PDB entry 4FCT | X-ray diffraction, 4.00 A resolution | chain A

# Chain A
Protein: Chaperone protein ClpB
From: Thermus thermophilus
Reference sequence: Q9RA63 (CLPB_THET8); residue numbers follow UniProt; this construct covers 545-852
Chain sequence (308 residues; row label = number of the first residue in the row):
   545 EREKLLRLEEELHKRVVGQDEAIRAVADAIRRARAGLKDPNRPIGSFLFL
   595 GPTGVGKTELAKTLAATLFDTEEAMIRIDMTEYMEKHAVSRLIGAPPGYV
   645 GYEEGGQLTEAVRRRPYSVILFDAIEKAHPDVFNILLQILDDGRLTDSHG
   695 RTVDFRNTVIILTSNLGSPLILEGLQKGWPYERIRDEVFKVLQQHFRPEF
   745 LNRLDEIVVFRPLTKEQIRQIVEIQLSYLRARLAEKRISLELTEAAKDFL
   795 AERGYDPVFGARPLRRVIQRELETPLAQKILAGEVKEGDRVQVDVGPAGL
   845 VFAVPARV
Disordered / not traced: 637-650, 851-852
Construct notes: conflict Ala668 (Glu in Q9RA63)
What the authors report for this chain:
  - conformationally variable residues (order/disorder transition): Ile637 to Gly650
  - mutagenesis - Y643A, D685A, H693A: decreased catalytic activity
  - allosteric site: Asp685 (proposed by the authors, not directly observed)
  - catalytic residues: Arg747

# In short
The paper reports the catalytic residue Arg747; Y643A, D685A and H693A reduce catalytic activity.
Chain A is Chaperone protein ClpB (Thermus thermophilus); the structure, Crystal structure of the C-terminal
domain of ClpB, was determined by X-ray diffraction, deposited together with 4FCV, 4FCW and 4FD2.
